PDB entry 4V96 | X-ray diffraction, 3.80 A resolution | chains AB and AR of the 78 polymer chains in the assembly

# Chain AB (and AR)
Name: ORF48
Source organism: Lactococcus phage TP901-1
Notes: chain AR of this document is another copy of the same molecule, construct and numbering; everything in this record applies to it too
UniProt: Q9AZ56 (Q9AZ56_9CAUD); residue numbers follow UniProt; this construct covers 1-299
Chain sequence (299 residues; numbered 1 to 299; the number before each row is that of its first residue):
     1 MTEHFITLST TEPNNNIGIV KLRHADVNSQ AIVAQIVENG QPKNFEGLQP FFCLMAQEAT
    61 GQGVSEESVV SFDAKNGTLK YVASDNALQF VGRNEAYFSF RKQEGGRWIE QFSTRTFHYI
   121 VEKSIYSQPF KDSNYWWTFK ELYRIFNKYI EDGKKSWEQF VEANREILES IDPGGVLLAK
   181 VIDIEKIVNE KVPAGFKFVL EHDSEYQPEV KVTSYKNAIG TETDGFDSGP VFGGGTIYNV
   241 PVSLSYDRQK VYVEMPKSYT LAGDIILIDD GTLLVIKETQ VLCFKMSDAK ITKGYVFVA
Unresolved in the structure: 57-61 (chain AR: fully traced)

# How chain AB and chain AR interact
Contacting residue pairs (33):
  T11(AB) - Y135(AR)
  K21(AB) - T60(AR)
  M55(AB) - K140(AR)
  M55(AB) - R144(AR)
  A56(AB) - D85(AR)
  F90(AB) - N86(AR)
  V91(AB) - G63(AR)
  R93(AB) - Q89(AR)  hydrogen bond (backbone-side chain)
  R93(AB) - F90(AR)
  Y97(AB) - R144(AR)
  Y97(AB) - K148(AR)
  S99(AB) - K148(AR)
  R101(AB) - K148(AR)
  G105(AB) - Q159(AR)  hydrogen bond (backbone-side chain)
  R107(AB) - K155(AR)
  E110(AB) - K148(AR)  salt bridge
  S113(AB) - R144(AR)
  T114(AB) - R144(AR)
  R115(AB) - W136(AR)  hydrogen bond (side chain-backbone)
  R115(AB) - W137(AR)
  R115(AB) - E141(AR)  salt bridge
  T116(AB) - E141(AR)
  T116(AB) - R144(AR)
  I120(AB) - A59(AR)
  I120(AB) - T60(AR)
  E122(AB) - G61(AR)
  E122(AB) - Q62(AR)  hydrogen bond (side chain-backbone)
  K123(AB) - Q62(AR)
  K123(AB) - G63(AR)
  K123(AB) - E66(AR)  salt bridge
  I125(AB) - Q62(AR)
  I125(AB) - W108(AR)  hydrophobic
  Y126(AB) - Q62(AR)
Other interface residues (no listed pair), chain AB (26 interface residues in all): G92, E95, H118, V121
Other interface residues (no listed pair), chain AR (21 interface residues in all): V64

# Overview
Chain AB and chain AR form an interface of 26 and 21 residues respectively, with 4 hydrogen bonds and 3 salt
bridges. Polar contacts include E110(AB)-K148(AR), R115(AB)-E141(AR) and K123(AB)-E66(AR).
Both chains are ORF48 (Lactococcus phage TP901-1). Entry 4V96 (The structure of a 1.8 MDa viral genome
injection device suggests alternative infection mechanisms) was determined by X-ray diffraction (same
publication as 3U6X and 3UH8).
